PDB entry 7X2J | X-ray diffraction, 2.40 A resolution | chains S and B

[Chain S]
Molecule: Spike protein S1
Source organism: Severe acute respiratory syndrome-related coronavirus
UniProt: P59594 (SPIKE_SARS); residue numbers follow UniProt; this construct covers 306-516
Sequence (211 residues; row label = number of the first residue in the row):
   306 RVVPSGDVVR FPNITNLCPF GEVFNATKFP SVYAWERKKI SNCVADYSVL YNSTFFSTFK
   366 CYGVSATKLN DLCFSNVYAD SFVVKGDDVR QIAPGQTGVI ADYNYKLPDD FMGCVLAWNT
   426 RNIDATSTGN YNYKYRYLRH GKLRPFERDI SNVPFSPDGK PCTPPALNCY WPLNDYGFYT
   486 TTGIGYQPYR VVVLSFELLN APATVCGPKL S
Not modelled in the structure: 306-320
Swiss-Prot annotation at these positions:
  - glycosylation (N-linked (GlcNAc...) asparagine): Asn318, Asn330, Asn357
  - natural variant: Gly311 (G311R: In strain: Isolate GD01 and Isolate BJ02), Lys344 (K344R: In strain: Isolate GD01, Isolate GD03 and 1 more), Phe360 (F360S: In strain: Isolate GD03 and Isolate SZ3), Arg426 (R426G: In strain: Isolate Shanghai LY), Asn437 (N437D: In strain: Isolate Shanghai LY), Leu472 (L472P: In strain: Isolate GD03), Asn479 (N479K: In strain: Isolate SZ3), Asp480 (D480G: In strain: Isolate GD03), Thr487 (T487S: In strain: Isolate GD03 and Isolate SZ3), Phe501 (F501Y: In strain: Isolate GD01)
  - mutagenesis: Cys323 (C323A: No effect on human ACE2 binding in vitro), Cys348 (C348A: Complete loss of human ACE2 binding in vitro), Glu452 (E452A: 90% loss of human ACE2 binding in vitro), Asp454 (D454A: Complete loss of human ACE2 binding in vitro), Asp463 (D463A: Partial loss of human ACE2 binding in vitro), Cys467 (C467A: Complete loss of human ACE2 binding in vitro), Cys474 (C474A: Complete loss of human ACE2 binding in vitro), Asp480 (D480A: No effect on human ACE2 binding in vitro)
Cystine bridges: Cys323-Cys348, Cys366-Cys419, Cys378-Cys511, Cys467-Cys474
Covalent attachments: N-acetylglucosamine (NAG) linked to Asn330, Asn357

[Chain B]
Molecule: Nb70
Source organism: Vicugna pacos
Sequence (127 residues; each row starts with the number of its first residue):
     1 QVQLVESGGG LVQAGGSLRL SCVASGRTFS RYAMGWFRQA PGKEREFVAV IEWDGGTSYY
    61 VDSVKGRFTI SRDNAKNTVY LQMNSLKPED TAVYYCAAGG NQYYSATYSI WNEYDFWGQG
   121 TQVTVSS
Cystine bridges: Cys22-Cys96

[Interface between chain S and chain B]
Pairs across the interface (42; chain S residue first):
  Tyr356(S) - Tyr103(B)  hydrophobic
  Thr359(S) - Tyr104(B)
  Phe361(S) - Tyr104(B)
  Phe364(S) - Gln102(B)
  Phe364(S) - Tyr103(B)  hydrogen bond (backbone-backbone)
  Lys365(S) - Asn101(B)
  Lys365(S) - Gln102(B)
  Lys365(S) - Asp115(B)  salt bridge
  Cys366(S) - Gly100(B)
  Cys366(S) - Asn101(B)  hydrogen bond (backbone-backbone)
  Tyr367(S) - Arg31(B)
  Tyr367(S) - Tyr32(B)  hydrophobic
  Tyr367(S) - Gly100(B)
  Tyr367(S) - Asp115(B)  hydrogen bond
  Gly368(S) - Arg31(B)  hydrogen bond (backbone-backbone)
  Gly368(S) - Trp53(B)
  Gly368(S) - Asn101(B)
  Val369(S) - Trp53(B)
  Val369(S) - Asn101(B)
  Ser370(S) - Glu52(B)  hydrogen bond
  Ser370(S) - Trp53(B)
  Ala371(S) - Asn101(B)
  Ala371(S) - Gln102(B)
  Ala371(S) - Tyr103(B)  hydrophobic
  Thr372(S) - Tyr103(B)
  Arg395(S) - Asn112(B)  hydrogen bond (side chain-backbone)
  Arg395(S) - Tyr114(B)  hydrogen bond (side chain-backbone)
  Arg395(S) - Asp115(B)  hydrogen bond (side chain-backbone)
  Arg395(S) - Trp117(B)
  Ala398(S) - Asp115(B)
  Pro399(S) - Tyr32(B)
  Pro399(S) - Phe116(B)
  Gly400(S) - Gln1(B)
  Gly400(S) - Phe116(B)
  Gln401(S) - Asp115(B)  hydrogen bond (side chain-backbone)
  Gln401(S) - Phe116(B)
  Thr402(S) - Gln1(B)
  Asp414(S) - Thr28(B)
  Asp415(S) - Thr28(B)
  Asp415(S) - Arg31(B)
  Phe416(S) - Arg31(B)  hydrogen bond (backbone-side chain)
  Met417(S) - Arg31(B)
Also at the interface, not in a pair above, chain S (23 interface residues in all): Lys373
Also at the interface, not in a pair above, chain B (20 interface residues in all): Ser30, Asp54, Thr57, Gly99
Interface features reported in the paper:
  - specific contacts: Lys365(S)-Asp115(B) (salt bridge), Tyr367(S)-Asp115(B) (hydrogen bond), Arg395(S)-Asp115(B), Gln401(S)-Asp115(B) (hydrogen bond)
  - interface residues, chain S: Tyr356(S), Phe361(S), Phe364(S), Lys365(S), Cys366(S), Tyr367(S), Gly368(S), Val369(S), Ser370(S), Arg395(S), Ala398(S), Pro399(S), Gly400(S), Gln401(S), Asp414(S), Asp415(S), Phe416(S)
  - interface residues, chain B: Arg31(B), Glu52(B), Asn101(B), Tyr103(B)

[Summary]
The interface between chain S and chain B involves 23 residues on one side and 20 on the other, with 10
hydrogen bonds and 1 salt bridge. Polar pairs include Lys365(S)-Asp115(B), Tyr367(S)-Asp115(B) and
Ser370(S)-Glu52(B). The authors report a salt bridge between Lys365(S) and Asp115(B); hydrogen bonds between
Tyr367(S) and Asp115(B) and Gln401(S) and Asp115(B); a contact between Arg395(S) and Asp115(B). The paper
reports interface residues Tyr356(S), Phe361(S) and Arg31(B) among others.
Here chain S is Spike protein S1 (Severe acute respiratory syndrome-related coronavirus) and chain B is Nb70
(Vicugna pacos). Entry 7X2J (Crystal structure of nanobody Nb70 with SARS-CoV RBD) was determined by X-ray
diffraction together with 7X2M and 7X2L from the same study.
